PDB entry 3TA0 | X-ray diffraction, 2.30 A resolution | chains A and C of the 3 polymer chains in the assembly

Chain A (and C):
Protein: Nitrogen regulatory protein P-II (GlnB-3)
Source organism: Archaeoglobus fulgidus
Notes: chain C of this document is another copy of the same molecule, construct and numbering; everything in this record applies to it too
UniProt: O28524 (O28524_ARCFU); residues 1-109 here correspond to UniProt positions 12-120 (UniProt number = residue number + 11)
Chain sequence (118 residues; numbered 1 to 118; the number before each row is that of its first residue):
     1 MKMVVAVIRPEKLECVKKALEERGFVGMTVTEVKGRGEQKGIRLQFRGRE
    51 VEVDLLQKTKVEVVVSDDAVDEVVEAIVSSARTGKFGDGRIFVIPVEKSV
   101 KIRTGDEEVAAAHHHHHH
Disordered / not traced: 40-52, 111-118 (chain C: 39-52, 114-118)
Sequence notes: expression tag (110-118)
Residues lining bound ligands:
  - ATP (adenosine-5'-triphosphate), molecule 1: V7, K34, G35, R36, G37, E38, Q39, K58, F86, G87, D88, G89, R90, F92
  - ATP, molecule 2: G27, M28, T29, E62, V63, V64, K101, R103
Curated features (UniProtKB/Swiss-Prot):
  - binding site (ADP): T29, G37 to Q39, V64, G87 to R90
  - binding site (ATP): T29, G37 to Q39, V64, G87 to R90
  - binding site (2-oxoglutarate): G37 to G41, K58, G87
Reported in the primary citation:
  - mutagenesis - F86I (2-fold), F86P (1-2 fold): increased binding to ATP

Chain A / chain C interface:
Residue-residue contacts (54):
  M3(A) - I94(C)  hydrophobic
  E14(A) - D54(C)
  K17(A) - R36(C)  hydrogen bond (backbone-side chain)
  K17(A) - D54(C)
  K17(A) - L55(C)
  E21(A) - R36(C)  salt bridge
  V26(A) - R36(C)  hydrogen bond (backbone-side chain)
  V26(A) - G37(C)
  G27(A) - R36(C)
  G27(A) - G37(C)
  M28(A) - G35(C)
  M28(A) - R36(C)  hydrogen bond (backbone-backbone)
  T29(A) - V33(C)
  T29(A) - K34(C)
  V30(A) - V33(C)
  V30(A) - K34(C)  hydrogen bond (backbone-backbone)
  V30(A) - L55(C)  hydrophobic
  T31(A) - T31(C)
  T31(A) - V33(C)
  E32(A) - K34(C)  salt bridge
  E62(A) - K60(C)  salt bridge
  V64(A) - F92(C)  hydrophobic
  I94(A) - I94(C)  hydrophobic
  P95(A) - I94(C)
  P95(A) - P95(C)
  V96(A) - V93(C)
  E97(A) - K2(C)  salt bridge
  E97(A) - V93(C)  hydrogen bond (backbone-backbone)
  E97(A) - I94(C)
  E97(A) - P95(C)
  K98(A) - D71(C)  salt bridge
  K98(A) - I91(C)
  K98(A) - F92(C)
  K98(A) - V93(C)  hydrogen bond (backbone-backbone)
  S99(A) - I91(C)
  S99(A) - F92(C)
  V100(A) - V74(C)  hydrophobic
  V100(A) - R90(C)
  V100(A) - I91(C)  hydrogen bond (backbone-backbone)
  K101(A) - G89(C)
  I102(A) - I8(C)  hydrophobic
  I102(A) - V78(C)
  I102(A) - R82(C)
  I102(A) - D88(C)
  I102(A) - G89(C)  hydrogen bond (backbone-backbone)
  I102(A) - R90(C)
  I102(A) - I91(C)  hydrophobic
  R103(A) - R82(C)  hydrogen bond (backbone-side chain)
  R103(A) - G84(C)
  R103(A) - K85(C)
  R103(A) - F86(C)
  R103(A) - D88(C)
  T104(A) - R82(C)  hydrogen bond (backbone-side chain)
  G105(A) - R82(C)
Interface residues without a listed pair, chain A (26 interface residues in all): L13
Interface residues without a listed pair, chain C (31 interface residues in all): V7, E32, E38, I77, A81

Summary:
26 residues of chain A face 31 of chain C across their interface, with 10 hydrogen bonds and 5 salt bridges.
Polar contacts include E21(A)-R36(C), E32(A)-K34(C) and E62(A)-K60(C). Bound to chain A: ATP. From the paper:
F86I and F86P of chain A increase binding to ATP.
Chain A and chain C are both Nitrogen regulatory protein P-II (GlnB-3) (Archaeoglobus fulgidus); the
structure, A. fulgidus GlnK3, MgATP complex, was determined by X-ray diffraction together with 3T9Z, 3TA1 and
3TA2 from the same study.
